PDB entry 6J0N | electron microscopy, 3.50 A resolution | chains H and e of the 54 polymer chains in the assembly

# Chain H
Name: Pvc9
From: Photorhabdus asymbiotica subsp. asymbiotica (strain ATCC 43949 / 3105-77)
UniProtKB: B6VNN6 (B6VNN6_PHOAA); residues 1-140 here = UniProt positions 1-140
Amino-acid sequence (140 residues; each row starts with the number of its first residue):
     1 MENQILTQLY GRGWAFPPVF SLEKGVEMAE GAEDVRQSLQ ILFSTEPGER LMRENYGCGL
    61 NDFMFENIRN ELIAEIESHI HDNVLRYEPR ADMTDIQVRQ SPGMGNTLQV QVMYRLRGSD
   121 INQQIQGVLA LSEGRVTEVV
Disordered / not traced: 1, 129-140

# Chain e
Name: Pvc7
From: Photorhabdus asymbiotica subsp. asymbiotica (strain ATCC 43949 / 3105-77)
UniProtKB: B6VNN8 (B6VNN8_PHOAA); numbering as in UniProt (aligned over 1-229)
Amino-acid sequence (229 residues; each row starts with the number of its first residue):
     1 MSLIERGLAK LTINAYKDRE GKIRAGTLQA MYNPDSLQLD YQTDYQQSQA INSEKQSSIY
    61 VQAKPAGLSL ELIFDATMPG NKTPIEEQLM QLKQLCSVDA TSNETRFLQV KWGKMRWESR
   121 GYFAGRAKSL SVNYTLFDRD ATPLRVRVIL ALVADESLVL QETEQNLQSP AKIALRIQDG
   181 VSLALMAAST ASTLSGGVDY LTLAWQNGLD NLNGFVPGEI LQATRGDES
Disordered / not traced: 1-2, 226-229

# Interface between chain H and chain e
Pairs across the interface (48; chain H residue first):
  Asn3(H) - Ile220(e)
  Ile5(H) - Ile220(e)  hydrophobic
  Gln8(H) - Lys172(e)  hydrogen bond (backbone-side chain)
  Gln8(H) - Gln222(e)
  Leu9(H) - Lys172(e)
  Leu9(H) - Ala174(e)  hydrophobic
  Leu9(H) - Gln222(e)
  Asn55(H) - Lys22(e)
  Ile68(H) - Ile4(e)
  Ile68(H) - Glu5(e)
  Arg69(H) - Glu5(e)
  Asn70(H) - Leu3(e)
  Asn70(H) - Ile4(e)  hydrogen bond (side chain-backbone)
  Asn70(H) - Glu5(e)  hydrogen bond (side chain-backbone)
  Asn70(H) - Lys114(e)
  Glu71(H) - Gly7(e)
  Glu71(H) - Ala9(e)
  Ile73(H) - Ile4(e)  hydrophobic
  Ala74(H) - Gly113(e)
  Ala74(H) - Lys114(e)
  Ser78(H) - Gly121(e)
  His81(H) - Arg116(e)
  His81(H) - Ser119(e)
  His81(H) - Arg120(e)
  Asp82(H) - Tyr122(e)  hydrogen bond
  Asp82(H) - Leu160(e)
  Leu85(H) - Arg120(e)
  Leu85(H) - Leu160(e)  hydrophobic
  Leu85(H) - Thr163(e)  hydrogen bond (backbone-side chain)
  Arg86(H) - Glu20(e)
  Arg86(H) - Lys22(e)
  Arg86(H) - Val159(e)
  Arg86(H) - Leu160(e)
  Tyr87(H) - Lys22(e)  hydrogen bond
  Pro89(H) - Leu167(e)
  Asp92(H) - Leu167(e)
  Gln100(H) - Ile4(e)
  Arg117(H) - Asn166(e)
  Arg117(H) - Leu167(e)
  Gly118(H) - Pro170(e)
  Gly118(H) - Lys172(e)
  Gly118(H) - Ile173(e)
  Gly118(H) - Ala174(e)  hydrogen bond (backbone-backbone)
  Ser119(H) - Ala174(e)
  Ile121(H) - Ala174(e)  hydrophobic
  Ile121(H) - Arg176(e)
  Ile121(H) - Ile220(e)  hydrophobic
  Asn122(H) - Arg176(e)
Also at the interface, not in a pair above, chain H (29 interface residues in all): Glu75, Ala91, Asp120, Gln124
Also at the interface, not in a pair above, chain e (29 interface residues in all): Leu8, Lys111, Glu164

# Summary
Chain H and chain e each contribute 29 residues to their interface; the contacts include 7 hydrogen bonds.
Polar contacts include Gln8(H)-Lys172(e), Asn70(H)-Ile4(e) and Asn70(H)-Glu5(e).
Chain H is Pvc9 and chain e is Pvc7, both from Photorhabdus asymbiotica subsp. asymbiotica (strain ATCC 43949
/ 3105-77); the structure, Cryo-EM Structure of an Extracellular Contractile Injection System, baseplate in
extended state, refined in C6 symmetry, was determined by electron microscopy, deposited together with 6J0B,
6J0C, 6J0F and 6J0M.
